6KXV - chains H and J of the 10 polymer chains in the assembly; structure by X-ray diffraction, 3.63 A resolution.

[Chain H]
Name: Histone H2B type 1-J
From: Homo sapiens
Reference sequence: P06899 (H2B1J_HUMAN); residues 0-125 here correspond to UniProt positions 1-126 (UniProt number = residue number + 1)
Sequence (129 residues; each row starts with the number of its first residue; numbers below 1 keep their minus sign (Gly-3 is residue -3)):
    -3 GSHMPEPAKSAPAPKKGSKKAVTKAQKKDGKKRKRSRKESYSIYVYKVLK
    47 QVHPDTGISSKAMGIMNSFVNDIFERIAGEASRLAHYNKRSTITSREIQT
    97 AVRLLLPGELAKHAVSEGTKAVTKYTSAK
Not modelled in the structure: -3 to 33, 125
Sequence notes: expression tag (-3 to -1)
UniProt features mapped onto this chain:
  - modified residue: Pro1 (N-acetylproline), Glu2 (ADP-ribosyl glutamic acid), Lys5 (N6-(2-hydroxyisobutyryl)lysine), Ser6 (ADP-ribosylserine), Lys11 (N6-(beta-hydroxybutyryl)lysine), Lys12 (N6-(2-hydroxyisobutyryl)lysine), Ser14 (Phosphoserine), Lys15 (N6-acetyllysine), Lys16 (N6-(beta-hydroxybutyryl)lysine), Lys20 (N6-(2-hydroxyisobutyryl)lysine), Lys23 (N6-(2-hydroxyisobutyryl)lysine), Lys24 (N6-(2-hydroxyisobutyryl)lysine), Lys34 (N6-(2-hydroxyisobutyryl)lysine), Glu35 (PolyADP-ribosyl glutamic acid), Ser36 (Phosphoserine), Lys43 (N6-(2-hydroxyisobutyryl)lysine), Lys46 (N6-(2-hydroxyisobutyryl)lysine), Lys57 (N6,N6-dimethyllysine), Arg79 (Dimethylated arginine), Lys85 (N6,N6,N6-trimethyllysine) and 6 more in UniProt
  - glycosylation: Ser112 (O-linked (GlcNAc) serine)
  - cross-link (Glycyl lysine isopeptide (Lys-Gly)): Lys5 (interchain with G-Cter in SUMO2), Lys20 (interchain with G-Cter in SUMO2), Lys34 (interchain with G-Cter in ubiquitin), Lys120 (interchain with G-Cter in ubiquitin)

[Chain J]
Molecule: 146-nt DNA strand
From: Homo sapiens
Sequence (146 nucleotides; each row starts with the number of its first residue):
   147 ATCAATATCCACCTGCAGATTCTACCAAAAGTGTATTTGGAAACTGCTCC
   197 ATCAAAAGGCATGTTCAGCTGAATTCAGCTGAACATGCCTTTTGATGGAG
   247 CAGTTTCCAAATACACTTTTGGTAGAATCTGCAGGTGGATATTGAT

[How chain H and chain J interact]
Residue-residue contacts (10):
  Tyr42(H) with DT167(J), hydrogen bond to the phosphate
  Gly53(H) with DT167(J), phosphate contact
  Ile54(H) with DT167(J), phosphate contact
  Ser55(H) with DT166(J), phosphate contact
  Ser56(H) with DT166(J), hydrogen bond to the phosphate
  Arg86(H) with DG186(J), phosphate contact; DA187(J), salt bridge to the phosphate
  Ser87(H) with DG185(J), sugar contact; DG186(J), hydrogen bond to the phosphate
  Thr88(H) with DG186(J), hydrogen bond to the phosphate
Interface residues without a listed pair, chain H (9 interface residues in all): Lys85

[Summary]
The interface between chain H and chain J involves 9 residues on one side and 5 on the other, with 4 hydrogen
bonds and 1 salt bridge. Polar pairs include Tyr42(H)-DT167(J), Ser56(H)-DT166(J) and Ser87(H)-DG186(J).
Chain H is Histone H2B type 1-J and chain J is a 146-nt DNA strand, both from Homo sapiens; the structure,
Crystal structure of a nucleosome containing Leishmania histone H3, was determined by X-ray diffraction.
